Entry 2WS1 (X-ray diffraction, 1.60 A resolution); this record covers chains A and B.

# Chain A
Molecule: Insulin A chain
Reference sequence: P01308 (INS_HUMAN); residues 1-21 here correspond to UniProt positions 90-110 (UniProt number = residue number + 89)
Amino-acid sequence (21 residues; each row starts with the number of its first residue):
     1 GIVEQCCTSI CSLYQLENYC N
Disulfide bonds: Cys6-Cys11

# Chain B
Molecule: Insulin B chain
Reference sequence: P01308 (INS_HUMAN); residues 1-30 here correspond to UniProt positions 25-54 (UniProt number = residue number + 24)
Amino-acid sequence (30 residues; row label = number of the first residue in the row):
     1 FVNQHLCGSH LVEALYLVCG ERGFFXTPKT
Disordered / not traced: 1, 29-30
Modified residues: YNM (N-methyl-L-tyrosine) at position 26
From the paper describing this entry:
  - conformationally variable residues (loop rearrangement): Phe24 to YNM_26

# Chain A / chain B interface
Disulfides between the chains: Cys7(A)-Cys7(B), Cys20(A)-Cys19(B)
Pairs across the interface - 26 pairs, chain A then chain B:
  Ile2(A) with Leu11(B), hydrophobic; Leu15(B), hydrophobic
  Cys6(A) with His5(B); Leu6(B), hydrogen bond (backbone-backbone); Leu11(B), hydrophobic
  Cys7(A) with His5(B); Leu6(B), hydrogen bond (backbone-backbone); Cys7(B), disulfide
  Thr8(A) with His5(B), hydrogen bond (backbone-side chain)
  Ser9(A) with His5(B)
  Ile10(A) with Gln4(B); His5(B)
  Leu13(A) with Val18(B), hydrophobic
  Leu16(A) with Leu11(B), hydrophobic; Ala14(B), hydrophobic; Leu15(B), hydrophobic; Val18(B), hydrophobic
  Glu17(A) with Val18(B); Arg22(B), salt bridge
  Cys20(A) with Val18(B), hydrophobic; Cys19(B), disulfide; Arg22(B), hydrogen bond; Gly23(B)
  Asn21(A) with Arg22(B); Gly23(B), hydrogen bond (backbone-backbone); Phe24(B)
Interface residues without a listed pair, chain A (12 interface residues in all): Tyr19

# In short
Chain A and chain B each contribute 12 residues to their interface; the contacts include 2 disulfide bonds, 5
hydrogen bonds and 1 salt bridge. Polar pairs include Glu17(A)-Arg22(B), Thr8(A)-His5(B) and
Cys20(A)-Arg22(B). The paper reports conformational variability at Phe24(B).
Here chain A is Insulin A chain and chain B is Insulin B chain. Entry 2WS1 (Semi-synthetic analogue of human
insulin NMeTyrB26-insulin in monomer form) was determined by X-ray diffraction (same publication as 2WRU,
2WRV, 2WRW, 2WRX, 2WS0, 2WS4, 2WS6 and 2WS7).
